Entry 5FGT (X-ray diffraction, 2.10 A resolution); this record covers chain A.

# Chain A
Molecule: Thaumatin-1
Source organism: Thaumatococcus daniellii
Reference sequence: P02883 (THM1_THADA); residue numbers follow UniProt; this construct covers 1-207
Sequence (207 residues; each row starts with the number of its first residue):
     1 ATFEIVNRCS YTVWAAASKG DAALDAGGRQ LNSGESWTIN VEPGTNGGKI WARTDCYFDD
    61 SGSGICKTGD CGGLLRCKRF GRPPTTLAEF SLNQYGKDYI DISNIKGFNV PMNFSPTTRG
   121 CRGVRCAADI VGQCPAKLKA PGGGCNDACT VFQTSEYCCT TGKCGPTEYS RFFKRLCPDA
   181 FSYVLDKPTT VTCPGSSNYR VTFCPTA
Cystine bridges: Cys9-Cys204, Cys56-Cys66, Cys71-Cys77, Cys121-Cys193, Cys126-Cys177, Cys134-Cys145, Cys149-Cys158, Cys159-Cys164

# Summary
Chain A is Thaumatin-1 (Thaumatococcus daniellii); the structure, Thaumatin solved by native sulphur-SAD using
free-electron laser radiation, was determined by X-ray diffraction together with 5FGX from the same study.
